8FRN - chains A and B of the 4 polymer chains in the assembly; structure by electron microscopy, 3.30 A resolution.

[Chain A (and B)]
Protein: Lipopolysaccharide export system ATP-binding protein LptB
Source organism: Acinetobacter baylyi ADP1
Notes: chain B of this document is another copy of the same molecule, construct and numbering; everything in this record applies to it too
Reference sequence: Q6FC66 (Q6FC66_ACIAD); residue numbers follow UniProt; this construct covers 1-249
Amino-acid sequence (257 residues; numbered -7 to 249; the number before each row is that of its first residue; numbers below 1 keep their minus sign (Met-7 is residue -7)):
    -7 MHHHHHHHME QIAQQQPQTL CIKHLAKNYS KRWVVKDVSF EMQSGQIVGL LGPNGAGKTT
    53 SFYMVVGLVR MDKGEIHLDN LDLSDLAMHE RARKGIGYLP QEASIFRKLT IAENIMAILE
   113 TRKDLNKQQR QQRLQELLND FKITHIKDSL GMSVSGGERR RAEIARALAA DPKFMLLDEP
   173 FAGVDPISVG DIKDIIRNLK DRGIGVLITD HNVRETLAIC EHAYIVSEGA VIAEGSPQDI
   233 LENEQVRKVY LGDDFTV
Not modelled in the structure: -7 to 9, 249 (chain B: -7 to 9, 248-249)
Construct notes: expression tag (-7 to 0)

[Interface between chain A and chain B]
Contacting residue pairs (27):
  Pro45(A) with Asp177(B)
  Asn46(A) with Asp177(B), hydrogen bond (backbone-side chain)
  Gly175(A) with Asn46(B); His203(B)
  Val176(A) with His203(B), hydrogen bond (backbone-side chain)
  Asp177(A) with Pro45(B); Asn46(B), hydrogen bond (side chain-backbone); Tyr242(B)
  Pro178(A) with Val205(B), hydrophobic; Tyr242(B); Leu243(B); Phe247(B), hydrophobic
  Ile179(A) with Lys240(B); Val241(B); Tyr242(B), hydrogen bond (backbone-backbone); Gly244(B)
  His203(A) with Gly175(B); Val176(B), hydrogen bond (side chain-backbone)
  Val205(A) with Pro178(B), hydrophobic
  Arg206(A) with Arg206(B)
  Val241(A) with Ile179(B)
  Tyr242(A) with Asp177(B); Pro178(B); Ile179(B), hydrogen bond (backbone-backbone)
  Leu243(A) with Pro178(B)
  Gly244(A) with Ile179(B)
  Phe247(A) with Pro178(B), hydrophobic
Interface residues without a listed pair, chain A (18 interface residues in all): Gly44, Glu207, Lys240
Interface residues without a listed pair, chain B (19 interface residues in all): Gly44, Glu207, Arg239

[Overview]
18 residues of chain A and 19 residues of chain B are in contact, with 6 hydrogen bonds. Among the polar pairs
are Asn46(A)-Asp177(B), Val176(A)-His203(B) and Ile179(A)-Tyr242(B).
Both chains are Lipopolysaccharide export system ATP-binding protein LptB (Acinetobacter baylyi ADP1). Entry
8FRN (Acinetobacter baylyi LptB2FG bound to lipopolysaccharide and Zosurabalpin) was determined by electron
microscopy (same publication as 8FRL, 8FRM, 8FRO, 8FRP, 8UFG and 8UFH).
